PDB entry 6OD2 | X-ray diffraction, 2.44 A resolution | chain A

Chain A:
Molecule: Spindle pole body component SPC42
Source organism: Saccharomyces cerevisiae (strain FostersB)
Reference sequence: E7Q664 (SPC42_YEASB); residue numbers follow UniProt; this construct covers 246-298
Chain sequence (53 residues; row label = number of the first residue in the row):
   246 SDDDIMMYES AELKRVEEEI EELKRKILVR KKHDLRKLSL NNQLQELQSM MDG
Modified residues: Mse251, Mse252, Mse295, Mse296 (selenomethionine; parent Met)
Swiss-Prot annotation at these positions:
  - modified residue: S284 (Phosphoserine)
Reported in the primary citation:
  - self-association interface (contacts with another copy of this molecule): V261, L283
  - mutagenesis - V261D/L268D/I272D/L283D: decreased growth

Summary:
The paper reports that V261D/L268D/I272D/L283D reduce growth; a self-association interface involving V261 and
L283.
Chain A is Spindle pole body component SPC42 (Saccharomyces cerevisiae (strain FostersB)); the structure,
Yeast Spc42 C-terminal Antiparallel Coiled-Coil, was determined by X-ray diffraction (same publication as
6OEC).
